1XCT - chains P and A of the 4 polymer chains in the assembly; structure by X-ray diffraction, 3.05 A resolution.

[Chain P]
Name: Capsid protein C
Reference sequence: P26661 (POLG_HCVJ8); residues 2-45 here correspond to UniProt positions 1-44 (UniProt number = residue number - 1)
Amino-acid sequence (44 residues; each row starts with the number of its first residue):
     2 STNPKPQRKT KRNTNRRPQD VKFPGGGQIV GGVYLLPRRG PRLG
Disordered / not traced: 2-15

[Chain A]
Name: Monoclonal antibody 19D9D6 Light chain
From: Mus musculus
Notes: antibody fragment or engineered binder
Amino-acid sequence (220 residues; numbered 1 to 220; the number before each row is that of its first residue):
     1 DIVMSQSPSS LAVSAGEKVT MSCKSSQSLL NSRTRKNYLA WYQQKPGQSP KVLIYWASTR
    61 ESGVPDRFTG RGSGTDFTLT ISSVQAEDQA VYYCKQAYIP PLTFGAGTKL ELKRADAAPT
   121 VSIFPPSSEQ LTSGGASVVC FLNNFYPKDI NVKWKIDGSE RQNGVLNSWT DQDSKDSTYS
   181 MSSTLTLTKD EYERHNSYTC EATHKTSTSP IVKSFNRNEC
Cystine bridges: Cys23-Cys94, Cys140-Cys200

[Chain P / chain A interface]
Pairs across the interface (13):
  Val31(P) - Pro100(A)
  Gly32(P) - Ala97(A)
  Gly32(P) - Tyr98(A)
  Gly32(P) - Pro100(A)
  Gly33(P) - Asn31(A)  hydrogen bond (backbone-side chain)
  Gly33(P) - Tyr38(A)
  Gly33(P) - Ala97(A)  hydrogen bond (backbone-backbone)
  Gly33(P) - Tyr98(A)  hydrogen bond (backbone-backbone)
  Val34(P) - Asn31(A)  hydrogen bond (backbone-side chain)
  Val34(P) - Tyr98(A)  hydrogen bond (backbone-backbone)
  Val34(P) - Ile99(A)  hydrophobic
  Leu36(P) - Asn31(A)
  Leu36(P) - Thr34(A)
Also at the interface, not in a pair above, chain P (9 interface residues in all): Tyr35, Leu37, Pro38, Arg39
Also at the interface, not in a pair above, chain A (10 interface residues in all): Arg33, Trp56, Leu102

[Overview]
9 residues of chain P face 10 of chain A across their interface, with 5 hydrogen bonds. Among the polar pairs
are Gly33(P)-Asn31(A), Val34(P)-Asn31(A) and Gly33(P)-Ala97(A).
Here chain P is Capsid protein C and chain A is Monoclonal antibody 19D9D6 Light chain (Mus musculus). Entry
1XCT (Complex HCV core-Fab 19D9D6-Protein L mutant (D55A, L57H, Y64W) in space group P21212) was determined by
X-ray diffraction (same publication as 1XCQ and 1XF5).
